2BSQ - chains E and I of the 10 polymer chains in the assembly; structure by X-ray diffraction, 3.00 A resolution.

# Chain E
Name: Trafficking protein A
Organism: Neisseria gonorrhoeae
Notes: fragment: dna-binding protein, residues 2-78
UniProt: Q5F881 (Q5F881_NEIG1); residue numbers follow UniProt; this construct covers 2-78
Sequence (77 residues; each row starts with the number of its first residue):
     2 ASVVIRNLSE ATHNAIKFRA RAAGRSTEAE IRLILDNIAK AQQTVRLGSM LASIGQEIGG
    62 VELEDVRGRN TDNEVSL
Not modelled in the structure: 71-78
Swiss-Prot annotation at these positions:
  - mutagenesis: Arg7 (R7A: Loss of DNA-binding, still binds FitB)

# Chain I
Molecule: Ir36, forward strand
Sequence (36 nucleotides; row label = number of the first residue in the row):
     1 AGATTGCTAT CATTTTTTTT ATTTTGATAG CATXTG
Modified residues: 5IU (5-iodo-2'-deoxyuridine-5'-monophosphate) at position 34

# Interface between chain E and chain I
Residue-residue contacts - 6 pairs, chain E then chain I:
  Ser3(E) - DT28(I)  base contact
  Val4(E) - DT28(I)  base contact
  Val5(E) - DT28(I)  base contact
  Arg7(E) - DT25(I)  base contact
  Arg7(E) - DG26(I)  hydrogen bond to the base
  Arg7(E) - DA27(I)  base contact

# Summary
The chain E/chain I interface involves 4 residues from each chain; the contacts include 1 hydrogen bond. The
hydrogen-bonded pair is Arg7(E)-DG26(I). From UniProt: one mutagenesis site on chain E.
Chain E is Trafficking protein A (Neisseria gonorrhoeae) and chain I is Ir36, forward strand; the structure,
FitAB bound to DNA, was determined by X-ray diffraction together with 2H1C and 2H1O from the same study.
